5OPC - chain A; structure by X-ray diffraction, 2.30 A resolution.

[Chain A]
Name: Hypoxia-inducible factor 1-alpha inhibitor
Organism: Homo sapiens
Notes: EC 1.14.11.30, 1.14.11.-
UniProt: Q9NWT6 (HIF1N_HUMAN); residue numbers follow UniProt; this construct covers 1-349
Chain sequence (350 residues; each row starts with the number of its first residue; numbering starts at 0):
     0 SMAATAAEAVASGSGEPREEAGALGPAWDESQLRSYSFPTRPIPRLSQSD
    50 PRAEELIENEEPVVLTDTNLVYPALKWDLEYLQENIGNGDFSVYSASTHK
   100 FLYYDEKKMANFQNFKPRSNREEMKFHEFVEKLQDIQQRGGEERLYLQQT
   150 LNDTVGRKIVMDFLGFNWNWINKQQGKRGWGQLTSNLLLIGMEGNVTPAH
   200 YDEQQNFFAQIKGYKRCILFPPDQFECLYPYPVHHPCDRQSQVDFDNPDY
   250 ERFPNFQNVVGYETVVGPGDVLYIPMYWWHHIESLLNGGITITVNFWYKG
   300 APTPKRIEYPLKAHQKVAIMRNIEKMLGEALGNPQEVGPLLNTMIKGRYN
Disordered / not traced: 0-10
Construct notes: expression tag (0)
Bound ions: Zn2+: H199, D201, H279 (together with Vadadustat)
Small-molecule neighbours: Vadadustat (A1Z): Y145, Q147, S184, L186, L188, T196, H199, D201, Q203, F207, K214, R238, H279, I281, N294, W296
Swiss-Prot annotation at these positions:
  - binding site (2-oxoglutarate): Y145, T196, N205, K214, N294
  - binding site (substrate): D152, Q181 to T183, D201 to Q203, R238, Q239, A300, N321
  - binding site (Fe cation): H199, D201, H279
  - site: L340 (Important for dimer formation)
  - modified residue: A2 (N-acetylalanine)
  - mutagenesis: H199 (H199A: Prevents suppression of HIF CAD activity. Strongly stimulates 2-oxoglutarate turnover. No stimulation of 2-oxoglutarate turnover; when associated with R-340), D201 (D201A: Prevents suppression of HIF CAD activity; D201E: Loss of HIF1A Asn hydroxylation activity. Slightly stimulates 2-oxoglutarate turnover; D201G: No impact on HIF1A Asn hydroxylation activity ...), Q239 (Q239H: No effect on Asp hydroxylation ability), W296 (W296R: Loss of HIF1A Asn hydroxylation activity and slight stimulation of 2-oxoglutarate turnover; when associated with G-201), L340 (L340R: Impairs dimer formation, leading to loss of HIF1A Asn hydroxylation activity. No stimulation of 2-oxoglutarate turnover; when associated with A-201), I344 (I344R: No effect on dimer formation and HIF1A Asn hydroxylation activity)

[In short]
Bound to chain A: Vadadustat. H199, D201 and H279 coordinate Zn2+. From UniProt: 5 residues binding
2-oxoglutarate, 11 substrate-binding residues, 3 Fe cation-binding residues and 6 mutagenesis sites.
Chain A is Hypoxia-inducible factor 1-alpha inhibitor (Homo sapiens); the structure, Factor Inhibiting HIF
(FIH) in complex with zinc and Vadadustat, was determined by X-ray diffraction (same publication as 5OP6,
5OP8, 5OX5 and 5OX6).
